1JKV - chains A and E of the 6 polymer chains in the assembly; structure by X-ray diffraction, 1.39 A resolution.

# Chain A (and E)
Name: pseudocatalase
Organism: Lactobacillus plantarum
Notes: EC 1.11.1.6; chain E of this document is another copy of the same molecule, construct and numbering; everything in this record applies to it too
UniProt: P60355 (MCAT_LACPL); residues 1-266 here = UniProt positions 1-266
Chain sequence (266 residues; each row starts with the number of its first residue):
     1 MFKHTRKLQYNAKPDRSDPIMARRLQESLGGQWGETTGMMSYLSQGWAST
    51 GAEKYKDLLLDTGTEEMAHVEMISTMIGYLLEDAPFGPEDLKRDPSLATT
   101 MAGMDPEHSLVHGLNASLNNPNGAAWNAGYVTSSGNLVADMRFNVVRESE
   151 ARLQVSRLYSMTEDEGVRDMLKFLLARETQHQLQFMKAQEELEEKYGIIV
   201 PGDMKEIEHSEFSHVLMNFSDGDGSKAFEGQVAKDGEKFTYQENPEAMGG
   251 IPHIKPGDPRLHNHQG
Metal / ion sites: manganese (III) ion site 1: Glu35, Glu66, His69 (together with azide ion, hydroxide ion); Ca2+ site 1: Asp57, Asp61 (shared with 3 residues of chain F); manganese (III) ion site 2: Glu66, Glu148, His181 (together with hydroxide ion); Ca2+ site 2: Asn218, Ser220, Gly222 (shared with 2 residues of chain F)
Small-molecule neighbours:
  - hydroxide ion (OH), molecule 1: Glu35, Glu66, His69, Glu148, Arg177, Glu178, His181
  - hydroxide ion (OH), molecule 2: Glu35, Glu66, His69, Arg147, Glu148, Glu178, His181
  - hydroxide ion (OH), molecule 3: Glu35, Glu66, His69, Leu174, Glu178
Swiss-Prot annotation at these positions:
  - binding site (Mn(2+)): Glu35, Glu66, His69, Glu148, His181
  - binding site (Ca(2+)): Asp57, Asp61, Asn218, Ser220, Gly222

# How chain A and chain E interact
Contacting residue pairs - 11 pairs, chain A then chain E:
  Leu153(A) with Leu261(E); His262(E)
  Arg157(A) with Leu261(E), hydrogen bond (side chain-backbone); Asn263(E), hydrogen bond
  Ser160(A) with Arg260(E)
  Arg260(A) with Ser160(E)
  Leu261(A) with Leu153(E); Arg157(E), hydrogen bond (backbone-side chain)
  His262(A) with Leu153(E); Ser156(E)
  Asn263(A) with Arg157(E), hydrogen bond
Other interface residues (no listed pair), chain A (8 interface residues in all): Ser156

# Overview
Chain A and chain E each contribute 8 residues to their interface; the contacts include 4 hydrogen bonds.
Polar pairs include Arg157(A)-Leu261(E) and Arg157(A)-Asn263(E). Chain A binds 3 copies of hydroxide ion. From
UniProt: 5 Mn2+-binding residues and 5 Ca2+-binding residues on chain A.
Both chains are pseudocatalase (Lactobacillus plantarum). Entry 1JKV (Crystal Structure of Manganese Catalase
from Lactobacillus plantarum complexed with azide) was determined by X-ray diffraction together with 1JKU from
the same study.
